PDB entry 9NSW | X-ray diffraction, 1.40 A resolution | chain A

== Chain A ==
Name: Beta-lactamase OXA-23
From: Acinetobacter baumannii
Notes: EC 3.5.2.6
UniProt: Q9L4P2 (BLO23_ACIBA); residues 1-273 here = UniProt positions 1-273
Amino-acid sequence (273 residues; row label = number of the first residue in the row):
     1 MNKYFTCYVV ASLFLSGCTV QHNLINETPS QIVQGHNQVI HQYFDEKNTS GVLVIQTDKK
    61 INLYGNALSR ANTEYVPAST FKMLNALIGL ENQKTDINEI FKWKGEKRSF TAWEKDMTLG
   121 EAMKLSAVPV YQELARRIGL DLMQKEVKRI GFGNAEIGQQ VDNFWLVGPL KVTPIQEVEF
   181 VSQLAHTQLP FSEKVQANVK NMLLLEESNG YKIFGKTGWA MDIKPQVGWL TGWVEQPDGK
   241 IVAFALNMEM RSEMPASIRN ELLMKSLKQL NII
Unresolved in the structure: 1-26
Modified positions: Lys-82 (lysine nz-carboxylic acid; KCX)
Curated features (UniProtKB/Swiss-Prot):
  - active site: Ser-79 (Acyl-ester intermediate)
  - binding site (a beta-lactam): Ser-79, Lys-82, Ser-126, Thr-217, Trp-219, Arg-259
  - modified residue: Lys-82 (N6-carboxylysine)
  - mutagenesis: Phe-110 (F110A: Decreases catalytic efficiency, about 40-fold, 30-fold, 3-fold or 2-fold, with respect to doripenem, meropenem, imipenem, or ampicillin, respectively; when associated with A-221 ...), Ala-220 (A220AA: Confers hydrolytic capacity, with respect to ceftazidime. Increases catalytic efficiency about 10-fold, with respect to cefotaxime ...), Met-221 (M221A: Decreases catalytic efficiency, about 40-fold, 30-fold, 3-fold or 2-fold, with respect to doripenem, meropenem, imipenem, or ampicillin, respectively; when associated with A-110 ...)

== Overview ==
UniProt lists active-site residue Ser-79, 6 beta-lactam-binding residues and 3 mutagenesis sites.
Chain A is Beta-lactamase OXA-23 (Acinetobacter baumannii); the structure, apo-OXA-23, pH 7.5, was determined
by X-ray diffraction, deposited together with 9NSX, 9NSY, 9NSZ and 9NT0.
